1ACD - chain A; structure by X-ray diffraction, 2.70 A resolution.

[Chain A]
Name: Adipocyte lipid binding protein
From: Mus musculus
UniProtKB: P04117 (FABPA_MOUSE); residue numbers follow UniProt; this construct covers 2-131
Sequence (131 residues; row label = number of the first residue in the row):
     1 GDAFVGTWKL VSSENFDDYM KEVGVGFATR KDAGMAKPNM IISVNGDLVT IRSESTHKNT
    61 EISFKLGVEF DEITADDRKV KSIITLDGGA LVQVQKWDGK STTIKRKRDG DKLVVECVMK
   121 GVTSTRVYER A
Sequence notes: engineered mutation Asp-32 (Val in P04117), His-57 (Phe in P04117); modified residue (117)
Modified positions: Cys-117 (3-sulfinoalanine; CSD)
Curated features (UniProtKB/Swiss-Prot):
  - modified residue: Ser-13 (Phosphoserine)

[Overview]
Chain A is Adipocyte lipid binding protein (Mus musculus); the structure, V32D/F57H mutant of murine adipocyte
lipid binding protein, was determined by X-ray diffraction together with 1AB0 from the same study.
